Entry 7T68 (X-ray diffraction, 2.32 A resolution); this record covers chain A.

Chain A:
Name: Chaetomium alpha glucosidase
Source organism: Chaetomium thermophilum var. thermophilum DSM 1495
UniProtKB: G0SFD1 (G0SFD1_CHATD); numbering as in UniProt (aligned over 30-809)
Sequence (819 residues; row label = number of the first residue in the row; numbers below 1 keep their minus sign (Met-1 is residue -1)):
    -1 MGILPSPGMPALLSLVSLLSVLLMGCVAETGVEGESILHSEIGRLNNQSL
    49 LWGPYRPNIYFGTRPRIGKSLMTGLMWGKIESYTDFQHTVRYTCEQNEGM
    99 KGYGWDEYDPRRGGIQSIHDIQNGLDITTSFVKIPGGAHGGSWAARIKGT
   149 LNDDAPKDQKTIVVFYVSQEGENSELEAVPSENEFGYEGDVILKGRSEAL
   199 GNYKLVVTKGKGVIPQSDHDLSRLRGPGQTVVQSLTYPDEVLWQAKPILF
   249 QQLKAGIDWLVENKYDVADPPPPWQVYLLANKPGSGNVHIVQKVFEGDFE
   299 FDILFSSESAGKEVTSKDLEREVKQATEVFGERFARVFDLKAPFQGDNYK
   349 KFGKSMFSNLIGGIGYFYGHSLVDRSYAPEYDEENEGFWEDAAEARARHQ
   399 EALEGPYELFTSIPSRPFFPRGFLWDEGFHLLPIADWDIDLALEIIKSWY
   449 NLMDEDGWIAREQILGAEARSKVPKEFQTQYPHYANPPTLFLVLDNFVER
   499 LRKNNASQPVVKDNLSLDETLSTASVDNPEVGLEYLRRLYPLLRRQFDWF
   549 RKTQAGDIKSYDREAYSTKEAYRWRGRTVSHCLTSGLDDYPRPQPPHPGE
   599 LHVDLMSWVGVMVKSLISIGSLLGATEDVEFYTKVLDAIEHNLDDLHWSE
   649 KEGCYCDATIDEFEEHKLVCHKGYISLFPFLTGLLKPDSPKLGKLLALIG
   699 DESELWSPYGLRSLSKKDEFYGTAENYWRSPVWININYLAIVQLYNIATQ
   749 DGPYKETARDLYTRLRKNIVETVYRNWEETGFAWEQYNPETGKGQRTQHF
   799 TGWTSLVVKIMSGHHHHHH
Not modelled in the structure: -1 to 35, 502-514, 814-817
Differences from the reference sequence: initiating methionine (-1); expression tag (0-29, 810-817)
Cystine bridges: Cys654-Cys668
Ligand contacts: UV-5 (GII; (2R,3R,4R,5S)-1-[6-(4-azido-2-nitroanilino)hexyl]-2-(hydroxymethyl)piperidine-3,4,5-triol): Pro412, Phe416, Phe417, Arg419, Phe421, Trp423, Asp424, Lys470, Gly584, Asp586, Tyr725, Trp726, Trp731, Glu783, Thr795, Phe798, Trp801

Overview:
Chain A binds UV-5.
Chain A is Chaetomium alpha glucosidase (Chaetomium thermophilum var. thermophilum DSM 1495); the structure,
Co-crystal structure of Chaetomium glucosidase with compound UV-5, was determined by X-ray diffraction,
deposited together with 7T66, 7T6W and 7T8V.
